3BEB - chain A; structure by X-ray diffraction, 2.00 A resolution.

== Chain A ==
Molecule: Penicillin-binding protein 5
From: Escherichia coli
Notes: EC 3.4.16.4, 3.5.2.6; fragment: sequence database residues 30-386
UniProtKB: P0AEB2 (DACA_ECOLI); residues 1-357 here correspond to UniProt positions 30-386 (UniProt number = residue number + 29)
Amino-acid sequence (363 residues; numbered 1 to 363; the number before each row is that of its first residue):
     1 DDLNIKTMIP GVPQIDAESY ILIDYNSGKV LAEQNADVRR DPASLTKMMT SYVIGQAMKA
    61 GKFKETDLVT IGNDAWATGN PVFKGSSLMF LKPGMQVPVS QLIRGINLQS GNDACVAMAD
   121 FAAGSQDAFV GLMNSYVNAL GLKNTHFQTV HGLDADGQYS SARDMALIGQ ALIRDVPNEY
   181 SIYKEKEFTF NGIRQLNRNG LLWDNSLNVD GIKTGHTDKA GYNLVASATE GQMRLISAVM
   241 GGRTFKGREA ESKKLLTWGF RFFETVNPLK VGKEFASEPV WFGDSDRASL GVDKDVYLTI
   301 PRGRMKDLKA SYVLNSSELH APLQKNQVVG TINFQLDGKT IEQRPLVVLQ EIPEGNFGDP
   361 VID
Not modelled in the structure: 1-3, 358-363
Covalent attachments: compound HJ3 linked to Ser44
Residues lining bound ligands: HJ3 ((2R,4S)-2-[(1R)-1-{[(6S)-6-amino-6-carboxyhexanoyl]amino}-2-oxoethyl]-5,5-dimethyl-1,3-thiazolidine-4-carboxylic acid): Ala43, Ser86, Ser87, Leu153, Arg198, Thr214, Gly215, His216, Thr217
From the paper describing this entry:
  - conformationally variable residues (loop rearrangement): Gly242 to Arg248
  - binding site for HJ3: Ser44, His216
  - catalytic residues: His216

== Summary ==
Covalently linked compound HJ3: at Ser44. The paper reports the catalytic residue His216; a binding site for
HJ3 at Ser44 and His216.
Chain A is Penicillin-binding protein 5 (Escherichia coli); the structure, Crystal structure of E. coli
penicillin-binding protein 5 in complex with a peptide-mimetic penicillin, was determined by X-ray diffraction
together with 2VGJ, 2VGK and 3BEC from the same study.
